PDB entry 2VX4 | X-ray diffraction, 1.70 A resolution | chain A

== Chain A ==
Name: Cellvibrio japonicus mannanase CJMAN26C
From: Cellvibrio japonicus
Notes: EC 3.2.1.-
Amino-acid sequence (396 residues; row label = number of the first residue in the row):
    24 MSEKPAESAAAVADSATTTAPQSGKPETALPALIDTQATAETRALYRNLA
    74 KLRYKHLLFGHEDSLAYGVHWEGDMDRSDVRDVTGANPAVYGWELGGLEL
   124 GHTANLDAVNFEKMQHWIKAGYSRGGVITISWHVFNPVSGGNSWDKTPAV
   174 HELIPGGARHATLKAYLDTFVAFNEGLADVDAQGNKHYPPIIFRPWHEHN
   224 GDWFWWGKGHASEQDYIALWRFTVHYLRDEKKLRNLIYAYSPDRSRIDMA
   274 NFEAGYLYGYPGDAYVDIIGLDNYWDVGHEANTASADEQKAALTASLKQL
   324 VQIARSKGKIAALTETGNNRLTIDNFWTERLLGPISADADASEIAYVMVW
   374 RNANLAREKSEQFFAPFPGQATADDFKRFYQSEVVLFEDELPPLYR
Unresolved in the structure: 24-52
Metal / ion sites: Na+: Tyr403, Ser405, Val408, Glu413
What the authors report for this chain:
  - mutagenesis - E221A: abolished catalytic activity
  - mutagenesis - L129A, L129G, L129G/D130G, D130A, D130G: decreased catalytic activity

== Summary ==
Tyr403, Ser405, Val408 and Glu413 form the Na+ site. From the paper: L129A, L129G and L129G/D130G, among
others, reduce catalytic activity; E221A abolishes catalytic activity; 6 substitutions were tested in all.
Chain A is Cellvibrio japonicus mannanase CJMAN26C (Cellvibrio japonicus); the structure, Cellvibrio japonicus
mannanase CJMAN26C native form, was determined by X-ray diffraction (same publication as 2VX5, 2VX6 and 2VX7).
